Entry 6XOV (electron microscopy, 3.30 A resolution); this record covers chains A and B of the 3 polymer chains in the assembly.

[Chain A]
Name: Presequence protease, mitochondrial
From: Homo sapiens
Notes: EC 3.4.24.-
Reference sequence: Q5JRX3 (PREP_HUMAN); residue numbers follow UniProt; this construct covers 33-1037
Chain sequence (1014 residues; row label = number of the first residue in the row):
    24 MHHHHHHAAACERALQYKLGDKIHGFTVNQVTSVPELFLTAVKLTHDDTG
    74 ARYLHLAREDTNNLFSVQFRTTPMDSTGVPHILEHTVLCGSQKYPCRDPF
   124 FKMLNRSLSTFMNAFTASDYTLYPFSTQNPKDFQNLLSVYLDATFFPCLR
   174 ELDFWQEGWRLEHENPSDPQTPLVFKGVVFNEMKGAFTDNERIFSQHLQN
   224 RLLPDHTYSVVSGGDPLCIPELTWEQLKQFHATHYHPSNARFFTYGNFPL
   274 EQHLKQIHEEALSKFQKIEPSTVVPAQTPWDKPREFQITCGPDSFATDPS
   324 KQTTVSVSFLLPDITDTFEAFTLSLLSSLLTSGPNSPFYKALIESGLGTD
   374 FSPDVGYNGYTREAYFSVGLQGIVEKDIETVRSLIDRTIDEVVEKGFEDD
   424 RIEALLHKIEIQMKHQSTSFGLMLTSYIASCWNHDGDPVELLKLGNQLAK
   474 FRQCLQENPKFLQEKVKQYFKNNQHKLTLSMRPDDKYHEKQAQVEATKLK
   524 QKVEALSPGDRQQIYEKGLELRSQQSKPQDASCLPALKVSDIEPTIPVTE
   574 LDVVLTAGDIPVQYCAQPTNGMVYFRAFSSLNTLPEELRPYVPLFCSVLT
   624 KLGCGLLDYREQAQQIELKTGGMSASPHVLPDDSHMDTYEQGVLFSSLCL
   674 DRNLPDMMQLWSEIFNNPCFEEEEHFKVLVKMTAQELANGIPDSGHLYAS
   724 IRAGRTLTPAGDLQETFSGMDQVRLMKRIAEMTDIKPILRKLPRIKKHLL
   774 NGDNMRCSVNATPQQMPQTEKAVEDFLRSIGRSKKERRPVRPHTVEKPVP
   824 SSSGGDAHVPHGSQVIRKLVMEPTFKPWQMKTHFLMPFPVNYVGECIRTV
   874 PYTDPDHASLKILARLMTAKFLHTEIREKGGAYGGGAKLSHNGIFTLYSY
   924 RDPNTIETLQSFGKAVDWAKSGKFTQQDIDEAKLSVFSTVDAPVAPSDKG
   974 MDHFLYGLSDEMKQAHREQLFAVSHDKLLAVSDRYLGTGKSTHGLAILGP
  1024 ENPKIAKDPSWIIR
Disordered / not traced: 24-31, 807-846
Construct notes: expression tag (24-32); conflict Val328 (Ile in Q5JRX3), Val397 (Ala in Q5JRX3), Arg1037 (Gln in Q5JRX3)
Curated features (UniProtKB/Swiss-Prot):
  - active site: Glu107 (Proton acceptor), Glu180
  - binding site (Zn(2+)): His104, His108, Glu205
  - modified residue: Lys759 (N6-acetyllysine), Lys770 (N6-acetyllysine), Lys849 (N6-succinyllysine), Lys884 (N6-acetyllysine), Lys946 (N6-succinyllysine)
  - natural variant: Arg183 (R183Q: In SCAR30), Val328 (I328V: this construct carries the variant), Val397 (A397V: this construct carries the variant), Thr931 (T931M: In SCAR30), Arg1037 (Q1037R: this construct carries the variant)
  - mutagenesis: Glu107 (E107Q: Loss of metalloendopeptidase activity. Loss of activity towards an amyloid-beta peptide derivative), Cys119 (C119S: No loss of metalloendopeptidase activity under oxidizing conditions), Trp182 to Lys199 (Loss of metalloendopeptidase activity towards an amyloid-beta peptide derivative), Arg183 (R183A/K/N: Decreased metalloendopeptidase activity towards an amyloid-beta peptide derivative; R183D/E: Loss of metalloendopeptidase activity towards an amyloid-beta peptide derivative), Glu185 (E185A: Loss of metalloendopeptidase activity towards an amyloid-beta peptide derivative; E185D/Q: No effect on metalloendopeptidase activity towards an amyloid-beta peptide derivative ...), Lys199 (K199A/D/E/Q: Decreased metalloendopeptidase activity towards an amyloid-beta peptide derivative; K199N/R: No effect on metalloendopeptidase activity towards an amyloid-beta peptide derivative), Leu557 (L557E: Decreased metalloendopeptidase activity without effect on protein stability), Pro558 (P558G: Decreased metalloendopeptidase activity without effect on protein stability)
From the paper describing this entry:
  - contacts within the chain: His430-Asn676, Met436-Leu467 (hydrophobic contact)
  - binding site for Amyloid-beta precursor protein (chain B): Phe124, Arg900, Tyr906
  - binding site for Amyloid-beta precursor protein: Ile432, Tyr450
  - mutagenesis - Q637A: increased catalytic activity

[Chain B]
Name: Amyloid-beta precursor protein
Reference sequence: P05067 (A4_HUMAN), isoform P05067-8; residues 1-40 here correspond to UniProt positions 653-692 (UniProt number = residue number + 652)
Chain sequence (40 residues; row label = number of the first residue in the row):
     1 DAEFRHDSGYEVHHQKLVFFAEDVGSNKGAIIGLMVGGVV
Disordered / not traced: 1-18, 22-40

[Interface between chain A and chain B]
Contacting residue pairs (14):
  Glu107(A) - Phe20(B)
  His108(A) - Phe20(B)
  Leu111(A) - Phe20(B)  hydrophobic
  Phe124(A) - Phe20(B)  hydrophobic
  Asn136(A) - Phe19(B)  hydrogen bond (side chain-backbone)
  Asn136(A) - Phe20(B)
  Ala137(A) - Phe20(B)
  Ala137(A) - Ala21(B)
  Phe138(A) - Ala21(B)
  Thr139(A) - Ala21(B)
  Arg900(A) - Phe20(B)
  Tyr906(A) - Phe19(B)
  Tyr906(A) - Phe20(B)  hydrogen bond (side chain-backbone)
  Tyr906(A) - Ala21(B)  hydrogen bond (side chain-backbone)
Also at the interface, not in a pair above, chain A (12 interface residues in all): Glu180, Glu205

[Summary]
12 residues of chain A and 3 residues of chain B are in contact; the contacts include 3 hydrogen bonds. Polar
contacts include Asn136(A)-Phe19(B), Tyr906(A)-Phe20(B) and Tyr906(A)-Ala21(B). From the paper: a binding site
for Amyloid-beta precursor protein (chain B) at Phe124(A), Arg900(A) and Tyr906(A); Q637A of chain A increases
catalytic activity.
Here chain A is Presequence protease, mitochondrial (Homo sapiens) and chain B is Amyloid-beta precursor
protein. Entry 6XOV (CryoEM structure of human presequence protease in partial closed state 1) was determined
by electron microscopy (same publication as 6XOS, 6XOT and 6XOU).
